8BMT - chains I and A of the 28 polymer chains in the assembly; structure by electron microscopy, 2.50 A resolution.

== Chain I (and A) ==
Protein: Chaperonin GroEL
From: Escherichia coli
Notes: EC 5.6.1.7; chain A of this document is another copy of the same molecule, construct and numbering; everything in this record applies to it too
Reference sequence: P0A6F5 (CH60_ECOLI); numbering as in UniProt (aligned over 1-548)
Amino-acid sequence (548 residues; each row starts with the number of its first residue):
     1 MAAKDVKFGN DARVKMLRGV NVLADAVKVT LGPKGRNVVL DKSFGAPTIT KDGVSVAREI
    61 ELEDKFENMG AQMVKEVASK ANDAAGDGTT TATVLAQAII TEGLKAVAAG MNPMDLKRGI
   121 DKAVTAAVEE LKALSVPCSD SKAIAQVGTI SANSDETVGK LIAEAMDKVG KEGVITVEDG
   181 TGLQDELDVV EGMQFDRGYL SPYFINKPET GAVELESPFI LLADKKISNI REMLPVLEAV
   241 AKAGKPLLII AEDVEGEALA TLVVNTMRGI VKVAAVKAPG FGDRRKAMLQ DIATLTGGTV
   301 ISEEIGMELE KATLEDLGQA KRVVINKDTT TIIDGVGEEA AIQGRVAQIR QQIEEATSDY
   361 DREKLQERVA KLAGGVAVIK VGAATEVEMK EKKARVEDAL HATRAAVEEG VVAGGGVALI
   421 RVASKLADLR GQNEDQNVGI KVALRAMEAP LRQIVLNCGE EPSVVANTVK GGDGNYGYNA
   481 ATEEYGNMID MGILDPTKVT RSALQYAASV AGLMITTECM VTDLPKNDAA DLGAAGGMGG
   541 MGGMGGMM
Unresolved in the structure: 1, 526-548
Ion coordination: K+: T30, K51, T90 (together with ATP); Mg2+: D87 (together with ATP)
Ligand contacts: ATP (adenosine-5'-triphosphate): T30, L31, G32, P33, K51, D52, G53, D87, G88, T89, T90, T91, I150, S151, S154, D398, G414, G415, I454, Y478, N479, A480, A481, M488, I493, D495

== Chain I / chain A interface ==
Pairs across the interface (66):
  D25(I) - F8(A)
  A26(I) - F8(A)
  V29(I) - E518(A)
  P33(I) - M114(A)
  K34(I) - N112(A)
  G35(I) - M114(A)
  R36(I) - R13(A)
  R36(I) - V107(A)
  R36(I) - P113(A)
  R36(I) - T516(A)
  R36(I) - E518(A)  salt bridge
  N37(I) - M114(A)
  N37(I) - L513(A)
  N37(I) - T516(A)  hydrogen bond (backbone-backbone)
  N37(I) - T517(A)
  N37(I) - E518(A)  hydrogen bond (backbone-backbone)
  N37(I) - C519(A)
  V38(I) - C519(A)
  V39(I) - M69(A)  hydrophobic
  V39(I) - M73(A)  hydrophobic
  V39(I) - T517(A)
  V39(I) - C519(A)  hydrogen bond (backbone-backbone)
  V39(I) - M520(A)
  V39(I) - V521(A)  hydrogen bond (backbone-backbone)
  L40(I) - M69(A)
  L40(I) - V521(A)
  D41(I) - M69(A)
  D41(I) - V521(A)  hydrogen bond (backbone-backbone)
  D41(I) - T522(A)  hydrogen bond
  P47(I) - M69(A)
  P47(I) - Q72(A)
  P47(I) - M73(A)  hydrophobic
  I49(I) - M73(A)  hydrophobic
  I49(I) - L513(A)  hydrophobic
  E59(I) - K4(A)  hydrogen bond (backbone-side chain)
  I60(I) - V6(A)  hydrophobic
  I60(I) - V521(A)  hydrophobic
  E61(I) - A2(A)  hydrogen bond (side chain-backbone)
  E61(I) - A3(A)
  E61(I) - K4(A)  hydrogen bond (backbone-backbone)
  L62(I) - A3(A)
  E63(I) - A3(A)
  E63(I) - L524(A)
  N153(I) - M114(A)
  N153(I) - R118(A)  hydrogen bond (backbone-side chain)
  L183(I) - Q505(A)
  Y203(I) - E304(A)
  Y203(I) - I305(A)  hydrophobic
  P208(I) - Q348(A)  hydrogen bond (backbone-side chain)
  E209(I) - Q351(A)  hydrogen bond (backbone-side chain)
  G211(I) - Q348(A)
  V264(I) - I305(A)
  V264(I) - G306(A)
  M267(I) - I305(A)  hydrophobic
  A384(I) - K80(A)
  A384(I) - Y506(A)
  A384(I) - S509(A)
  T385(I) - E76(A)
  T385(I) - Y506(A)
  T385(I) - S509(A)  hydrogen bond
  T385(I) - V510(A)
  E386(I) - E76(A)  hydrogen bond (backbone-side chain)
  V387(I) - E76(A)  hydrogen bond (backbone-side chain)
  V387(I) - L513(A)
  E388(I) - S509(A)
  E388(I) - L513(A)
Other interface residues (no listed pair), chain I (39 interface residues in all): A46, K51, S154, T210, A260, V263, E391
Other interface residues (no listed pair), chain A (38 interface residues in all): D115, E303, E355, M514

== Overview ==
39 residues of chain I and 38 residues of chain A are in contact; the contacts include 15 hydrogen bonds and 1
salt bridge. Polar contacts include R36(I)-E518(A), D41(I)-T522(A) and E59(I)-K4(A). Chain I binds ATP.
T30(I), K51(I) and T90(I) form the K+ site.
Chain I and chain A are both Chaperonin GroEL (Escherichia coli); the structure, Structure of GroEL:GroES-ATP
complex plunge frozen 200 ms after reaction initiation, was determined by electron microscopy, deposited
together with 8BKZ, 8BM0, 8BM1 and 8BMO.
